6A7B - chain A; structure by X-ray diffraction, 2.37 A resolution.

== Chain A ==
Name: Aldo-keto reductase family 1 member C3
From: Homo sapiens
Notes: EC 1.-.-.-, 1.1.1.357, 1.1.1.112, 1.1.1.188, 1.1.1.239, 1.1.1.64, 1.3.1.20
UniProt: P42330 (AK1C3_HUMAN); residue numbers follow UniProt; this construct covers 1-323
Amino-acid sequence (323 residues; each row starts with the number of its first residue):
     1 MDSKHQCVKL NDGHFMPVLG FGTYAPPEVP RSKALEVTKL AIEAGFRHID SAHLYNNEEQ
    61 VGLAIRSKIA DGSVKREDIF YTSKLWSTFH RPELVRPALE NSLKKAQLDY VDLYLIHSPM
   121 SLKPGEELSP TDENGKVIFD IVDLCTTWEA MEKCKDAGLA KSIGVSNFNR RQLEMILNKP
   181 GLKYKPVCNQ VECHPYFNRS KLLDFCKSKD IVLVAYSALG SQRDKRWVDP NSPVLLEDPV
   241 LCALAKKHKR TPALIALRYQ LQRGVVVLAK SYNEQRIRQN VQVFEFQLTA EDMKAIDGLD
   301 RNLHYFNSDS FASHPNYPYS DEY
Unresolved in the structure: 1-5
Ligand contacts:
  - 9S0 ((4R)-6-amino-4-(4-hydroxy-3-methoxy-5-nitrophenyl)-3-propyl-1,4-dihydropyrano[2,3-c]pyrazole-5-carbonitrile): Y24, L54, Y55, W86, H117, N167, E192, Y216, S217, S221, D224, W227, V228, F306
  - dimethylformamide (DMF), molecule 1: W86, S118, M120, W227, F306, F311
  - dimethylformamide (DMF), molecule 2: S118, P119, M120, N167, Y216, F306, P318, Y319
  - NADP (NAP; NADP nicotinamide-adenine-dinucleotide phosphate): G22, T23, Y24, D50, Y55, K84, H117, S166, N167, Q190, Y216, S217, A218, L219, G220, S221, Q222, L236, A253, L268, A269, K270, S271, Y272, N273, R276, Q279, N280
UniProt features mapped onto this chain:
  - active site: Y55 (Proton donor)
  - binding site (NADP(+)): T23, Y24, D50, S166, N167, Q190, Y216 to Q222, K270 to Y272, R276 to N280
  - binding site (substrate): H117
  - site: L54 (Important for substrate specificity), K84 (Lowers pKa of active site Tyr), W227 (Involved in ligand recognition and product release), F306 (Involved in ligand recognition and product release)
  - natural variant: M175 (M175I: No effect on 17beta-HSD activity)
  - mutagenesis: K75 (K75E: No effect on 17beta-HSD activity), R226 (R226P: Decreases in the retinaldehyde reductase activity. 3-fold decrease in the kcat value, whereas the KM value does not vary; R226Q: Decrease in the retinaldehyde reductase activity ...)

== Summary ==
Chain A binds NADP, compound 9S0 and dimethylformamide. Curated annotation (UniProt) lists active-site residue
Y55, 21 NADP+-binding residues, substrate-binding residue H117 and 2 mutagenesis sites.
Chain A is Aldo-keto reductase family 1 member C3 (Homo sapiens); the structure, AKR1C3 complexed with new
inhibitor with novel scaffold, was determined by X-ray diffraction, deposited together with 6IJX and 6A7A.
